Entry 7RDA (X-ray diffraction, 1.92 A resolution); this record covers chains H and L of the 3 polymer chains in the assembly.

[Chain H]
Name: antibody m43.138 heavy chain
Organism: Mus musculus
Notes: antibody fragment or engineered binder
Chain sequence (255 residues; row label = number of the first residue in the row; a row labelled like 82A-82C holds insertion residues (82A, then the next letters in order)):
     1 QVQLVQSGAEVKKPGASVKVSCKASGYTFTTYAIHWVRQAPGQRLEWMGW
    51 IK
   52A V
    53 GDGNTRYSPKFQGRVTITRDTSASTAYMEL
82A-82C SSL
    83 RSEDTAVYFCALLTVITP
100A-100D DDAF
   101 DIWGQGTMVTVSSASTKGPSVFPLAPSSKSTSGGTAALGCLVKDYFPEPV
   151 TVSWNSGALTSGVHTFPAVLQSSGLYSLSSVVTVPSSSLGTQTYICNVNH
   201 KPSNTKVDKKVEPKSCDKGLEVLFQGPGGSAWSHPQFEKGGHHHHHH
Disordered / not traced: 1, 214-247
Disulfide bonds: Cys22-Cys92, Cys140-Cys196

[Chain L]
Name: antibody m43.138 light chain
Organism: Mus musculus
Notes: antibody fragment or engineered binder
Chain sequence (220 residues; row label = number of the first residue in the row; a row labelled like 27A-27F holds insertion residues (27A, then the next letters in order)):
     1 DIVMTQSPDSLAVSLGERATINCKSSQ
27A-27F SVLYSS
    28 KNKNYLAWYQQKPGQSPKLLIYWASTRESGVPDRFSGSGSGTDFTLTISS
    78 LQAEDVAVYYCHQYYSSPLTFGGGTKVEIKRTVAAPSVFIFPPSDEQLKS
   128 GTASVVCLLNNFYPREAKVQWKVDNALQSGNSQESVTEQDSKDSTYSLSS
   178 TLTLSKADYEKHKVYACEVTHQGLSSPVTKSFNRGEC
Disordered / not traced: 213-214
Disulfide bonds: Cys23-Cys88, Cys134-Cys194

[Interface between chain H and chain L]
Pairs across the interface (70; chain H residue first):
  His35(H) with Leu96(L)
  Gln39(H) with Gln38(L), hydrogen bond; Tyr87(L), hydrogen bond
  Gln43(H) with Tyr87(L)
  Arg44(H) with Met4(L), hydrogen bond (side chain-backbone); Phe98(L), hydrogen bond (side chain-backbone); Gly99(L); Gly100(L)
  Leu45(H) with Phe98(L)
  Trp47(H) with Pro95(L), hydrophobic; Leu96(L)
  Arg58(H) with Ser94(L), hydrogen bond
  Ser60(H) with Pro95(L)
  Phe91(H) with Ser43(L)
  Leu95(H) with Tyr36(L); Leu96(L), hydrophobic
  Thr96(H) with Tyr36(L)
  Ile98(H) with Tyr49(L), hydrophobic; Trp50(L); Tyr91(L)
  Ala100C(H) with Tyr49(L); Glu55(L)
  Asp101(H) with Tyr36(L), hydrogen bond; Leu46(L)
  Trp103(H) with Tyr36(L); Ser43(L); Pro44(L)
  Gly104(H) with Ser43(L)
  Phe122(H) with Ser121(L); Glu123(L); Gln124(L)
  Pro123(H) with Ser121(L); Glu123(L)
  Leu124(H) with Phe118(L); Val133(L), hydrophobic
  Ala125(H) with Phe118(L)
  Lys129(H) with Phe116(L); Ile117(L), hydrogen bond (backbone-backbone); Phe209(L)
  Ser130(H) with Phe116(L); Phe118(L)
  Thr131(H) with Phe116(L)
  Ser132(H) with Phe116(L)
  Ala137(H) with Phe116(L), hydrophobic; Phe118(L); Leu135(L), hydrophobic
  Leu138(H) with Phe118(L), hydrophobic
  Leu141(H) with Ser131(L)
  Lys143(H) with Gln124(L); Ser131(L)
  His164(H) with Asn137(L), hydrogen bond; Asn138(L), hydrogen bond; Ser174(L), hydrogen bond
  Phe166(H) with Leu135(L), hydrophobic; Ser162(L); Thr164(L); Ser174(L); Leu175(L); Ser176(L)
  Pro167(H) with Ser162(L), hydrogen bond (backbone-side chain); Val163(L)
  Val169(H) with Gln160(L); Glu161(L); Ser162(L)
  Leu170(H) with Gln160(L), hydrogen bond (backbone-side chain)
  Gln171(H) with Gln160(L)
  Ser179(H) with Ser176(L), hydrogen bond
  Val181(H) with Leu135(L), hydrophobic
  Thr183(H) with Asn137(L)
  Lys209(H) with Glu123(L), salt bridge
Other interface residues (no listed pair), chain H (42 interface residues in all): Val37, Pro61, Lys62, Phe100D
Other interface residues (no listed pair), chain L (45 interface residues in all): Asp1, Gln42, His89, Asp167, Thr178, Thr180, Lys207, Ser208

[In short]
The interface between chain H and chain L involves 42 residues on one side and 45 on the other, with 13
hydrogen bonds and 1 salt bridge. Polar contacts include Lys209(H)-Glu123(L), Gln39(H)-Gln38(L) and
Gln39(H)-Tyr87(L).
Here chain H is antibody m43.138 heavy chain and chain L is antibody m43.138 light chain, both from Mus
musculus. Entry 7RDA (Crystal structure of PfCSP peptide 21 with vaccine-elicited human anti-malaria antibody
m43.138) was determined by X-ray diffraction (same publication as 7RCS and 7RD3).
